PDB entry 7KK8 | X-ray diffraction, 2.70 A resolution | chains B and D of the 4 polymer chains in the assembly

Chain B:
Name: Putative fluoride ion transporter CrcB
Organism: Escherichia coli
Reference sequence: Q6J5N4 (Q6J5N4_ECOLX); numbering as in UniProt (aligned over 2-126)
Sequence (126 residues; row label = number of the first residue in the row):
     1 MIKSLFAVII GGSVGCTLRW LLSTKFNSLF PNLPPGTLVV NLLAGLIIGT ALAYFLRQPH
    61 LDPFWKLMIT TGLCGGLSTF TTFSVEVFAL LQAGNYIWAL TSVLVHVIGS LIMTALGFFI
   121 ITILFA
Disordered / not traced: 126
Construct notes: initiating methionine (1); conflict Lys25 (Arg in Q6J5N4); engineered mutation Thr81 (Ser in Q6J5N4)
Bound ions: Na+: Gly75, Ser78 (shared with 2 residues of chain A)

Chain D:
Name: monobody M9
Organism: Escherichia coli
Notes: antibody fragment or engineered binder
Sequence (97 residues; each row starts with the number of its first residue; numbering starts at 0):
     0 GSVSSVPTKL EVVAATPTSL LISWDAPAVT VVHYVITYGE TGGNSPVQEF TVPGSKSTAT
    60 ISGLKPGVDY TITVYTMYYS YSDLYSYSSP ISINYRT
Disordered / not traced: 0

Chain B / chain D interface:
Contacting residue pairs (11; chain B residue first):
  Ala51(B) - Leu83(D)
  Leu52(B) - Leu83(D)  hydrophobic
  Leu52(B) - Tyr84(D)  hydrophobic
  Phe55(B) - Leu83(D)  hydrophobic
  Leu56(B) - Met76(D)  hydrophobic
  Leu56(B) - Tyr84(D)
  Leu56(B) - Ser85(D)
  Leu56(B) - Tyr86(D)  hydrophobic
  Lys66(B) - Asp82(D)  salt bridge
  Thr71(B) - Tyr80(D)  hydrogen bond
  Phe118(B) - Tyr84(D)  hydrophobic
Also at the interface, not in a pair above, chain B (9 interface residues in all): Ile48, Thr70
Also at the interface, not in a pair above, chain D (8 interface residues in all): Ser81

Overview:
9 residues of chain B face 8 of chain D across their interface; the contacts include 1 hydrogen bond and 1
salt bridge. Among the polar pairs are Lys66(B)-Asp82(D) and Thr71(B)-Tyr80(D). The Na+ site is built by
Gly75(B) and Ser78(B).
Chain B is Putative fluoride ion transporter CrcB and chain D is monobody M9, both from Escherichia coli; the
structure, Fluoride channel Fluc-Ec2 mutant S81T with bromide, was determined by X-ray diffraction, deposited
together with 7KK9, 7KKA, 7KKB and 7KKR.
